7W5Y - chains D and 2 of the 9 polymer chains in the assembly; structure by electron microscopy, 4.20 A resolution (low resolution: residue-level contacts below are approximate; hydrogen-bond / salt-bridge calls are withheld).

[Chain D]
Molecule: DNA-directed RNA polymerase subunit beta'
From: Escherichia coli K-12
Notes: EC 2.7.7.6
Reference sequence: P0A8T7 (RPOC_ECOLI); numbering as in UniProt (aligned over 1-1407)
Chain sequence (1407 residues; row label = number of the first residue in the row):
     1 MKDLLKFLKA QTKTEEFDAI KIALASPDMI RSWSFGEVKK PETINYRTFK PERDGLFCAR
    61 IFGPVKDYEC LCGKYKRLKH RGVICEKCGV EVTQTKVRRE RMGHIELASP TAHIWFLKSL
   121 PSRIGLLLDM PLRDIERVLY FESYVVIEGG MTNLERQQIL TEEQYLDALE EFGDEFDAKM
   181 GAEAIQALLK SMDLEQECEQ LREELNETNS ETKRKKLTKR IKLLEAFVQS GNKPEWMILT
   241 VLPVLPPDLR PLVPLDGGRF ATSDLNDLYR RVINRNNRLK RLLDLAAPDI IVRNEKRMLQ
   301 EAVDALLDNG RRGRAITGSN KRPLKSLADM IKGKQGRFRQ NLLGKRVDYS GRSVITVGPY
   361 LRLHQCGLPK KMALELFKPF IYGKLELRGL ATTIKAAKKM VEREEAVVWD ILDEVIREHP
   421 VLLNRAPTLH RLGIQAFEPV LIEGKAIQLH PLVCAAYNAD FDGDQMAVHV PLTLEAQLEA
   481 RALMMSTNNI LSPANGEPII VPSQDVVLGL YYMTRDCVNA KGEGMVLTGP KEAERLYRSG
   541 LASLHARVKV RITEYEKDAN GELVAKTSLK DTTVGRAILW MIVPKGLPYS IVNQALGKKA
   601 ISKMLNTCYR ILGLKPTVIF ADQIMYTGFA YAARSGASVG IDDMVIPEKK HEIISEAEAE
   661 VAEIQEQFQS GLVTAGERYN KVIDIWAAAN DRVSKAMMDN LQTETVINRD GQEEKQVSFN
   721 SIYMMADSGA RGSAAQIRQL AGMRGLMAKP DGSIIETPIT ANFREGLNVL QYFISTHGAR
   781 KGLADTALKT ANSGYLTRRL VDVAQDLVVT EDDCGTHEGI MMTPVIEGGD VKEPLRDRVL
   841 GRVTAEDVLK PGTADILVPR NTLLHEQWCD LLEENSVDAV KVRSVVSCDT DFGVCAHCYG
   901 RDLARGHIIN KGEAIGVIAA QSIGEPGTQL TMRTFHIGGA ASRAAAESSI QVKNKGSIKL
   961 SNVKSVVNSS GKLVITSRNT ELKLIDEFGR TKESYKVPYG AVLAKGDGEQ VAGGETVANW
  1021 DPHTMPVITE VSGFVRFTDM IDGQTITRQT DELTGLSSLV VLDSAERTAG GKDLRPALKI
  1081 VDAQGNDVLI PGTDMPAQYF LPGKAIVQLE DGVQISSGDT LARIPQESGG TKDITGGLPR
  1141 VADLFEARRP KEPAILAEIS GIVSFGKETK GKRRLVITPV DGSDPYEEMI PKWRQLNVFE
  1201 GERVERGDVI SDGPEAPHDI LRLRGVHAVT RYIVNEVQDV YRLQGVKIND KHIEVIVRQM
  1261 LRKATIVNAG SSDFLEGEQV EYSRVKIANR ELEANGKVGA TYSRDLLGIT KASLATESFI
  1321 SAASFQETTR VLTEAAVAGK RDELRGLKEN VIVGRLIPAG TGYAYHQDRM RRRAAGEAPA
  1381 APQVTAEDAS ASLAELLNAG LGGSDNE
Unresolved in the structure: 1-14, 120-121, 933-947, 1127-1136, 1377-1407
Swiss-Prot annotation at these positions:
  - binding site (Zn(2+)): Cys-70, Cys-72, Cys-85, Cys-88, Cys-814, Cys-888, Cys-895, Cys-898
  - binding site (Mg(2+)): Asp-460, Asp-462, Asp-464
  - modified residue: Lys-983 (N6-acetyllysine)
  - mutagenesis: Gln-504 (Q504P: Resistant to antibiotics salinamide A and B), Asn-690 (N690D: Resistant to antibiotics salinamide A and B), Met-697 (M697V: Resistant to antibiotics salinamide A and B), Ala-735 (A735T: Resistant to antibiotics salinamide A and B), Arg-738 (R738C/H/P/S: Resistant to antibiotics salinamide A and B), Ala-748 (A748E: Resistant to antibiotics salinamide A and B), Pro-758 (P758S/T: Resistant to antibiotics salinamide A and B), Phe-763 (F763C: Resistant to antibiotics salinamide A and B), Ser-775 (S775A: Resistant to antibiotics salinamide A and B), Ala-779 (A779T/V: Resistant to antibiotics salinamide A and B), Arg-780 (R780C: Resistant to antibiotics salinamide A and B), Gly-782 (G782A/C: Resistant to antibiotics salinamide A and B), 1 further mutagenesis entry in UniProt

[Chain 2]
Molecule: fpr promoter DNA reverse strand
Sequence (86 nucleotides; numbered 2 to 87; the number before each row is that of its first residue):
     2 TGCATCCGTG AGTCGAGGGT AATAAGTTCT CCGAACAAAA AAATTCCAGT CCCGAAGGAC
    62 TGGAAGGCTC AATCGATCAA ATCAAT
Unresolved in the structure: 85-87

[Interface between chain D and chain 2]
Contacting residue pairs - 22 pairs, chain D then chain 2:
  Arg-259(D) with DG20(2)
  Arg-311(D) with DG9(2)
  Ser-319(D) with DT21(2); DA22(2)
  Asn-320(D) with DT21(2)
  Arg-322(D) with DG20(2)
  Lys-332(D) with DT10(2)
  Lys-334(D) with DA12(2); DG13(2)
  Arg-346(D) with DC15(2)
  Arg-352(D) with DC15(2)
  Thr-790(D) with DA12(2)
  Ala-791(D) with DA12(2)
  Tyr-795(D) with DT10(2); DG11(2)
  Lys-1172(D) with DG3(2)
  Met-1189(D) with DT2(2)
  Gln-1326(D) with DT10(2)
  Glu-1327(D) with DG9(2); DT10(2)
  Arg-1330(D) with DC8(2); DG9(2)
Interface residues without a listed pair, chain D (20 interface residues in all): Arg-339, Gln-465, Gly-794
Interface residues without a listed pair, chain 2 (14 interface residues in all): DT14, DA23

[In short]
The interface between chain D and chain 2 involves 20 residues on one side and 14 on the other. Curated
annotation (UniProt) lists 8 Zn2+-binding residues, 3 Mg2+-binding residues and 13 mutagenesis sites on chain
D.
Chain D is DNA-directed RNA polymerase subunit beta' (Escherichia coli K-12) and chain 2 is fpr promoter DNA
reverse strand; the structure, Cryo-EM structure of SoxS-dependent transcription activation complex with fpr
promoter DNA, was determined by electron microscopy (same publication as 7W5W and 7W5X).
